PDB entry 8HM5 | X-ray diffraction, 2.43 A resolution | chains A and B

[Chain A (and B)]
Molecule: Epoxide hydrolase
Organism: Caballeronia sordidicola
Notes: chain B of this document is another copy of the same molecule, construct and numbering; everything in this record applies to it too
Reference sequence: A0A242M8J4 (A0A242M8J4_9BURK); residues 1-324 here correspond to UniProt positions 6-329 (UniProt number = residue number + 5)
Sequence (324 residues; each row starts with the number of its first residue):
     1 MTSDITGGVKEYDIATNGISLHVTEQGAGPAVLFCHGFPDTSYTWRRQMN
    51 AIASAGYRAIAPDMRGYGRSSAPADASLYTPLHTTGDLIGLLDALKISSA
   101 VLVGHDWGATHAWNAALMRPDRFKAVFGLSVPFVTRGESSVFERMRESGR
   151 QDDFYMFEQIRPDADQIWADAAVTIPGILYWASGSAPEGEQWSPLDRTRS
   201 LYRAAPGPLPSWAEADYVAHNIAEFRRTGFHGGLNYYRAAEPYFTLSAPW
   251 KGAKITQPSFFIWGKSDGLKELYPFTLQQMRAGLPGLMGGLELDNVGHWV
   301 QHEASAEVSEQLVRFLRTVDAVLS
Not modelled in the structure: 1-6, 323-324 (chain B: 1-6)

[How chain A and chain B interact]
Contacting residue pairs (34; chain A residue first):
  Asn-17(A) with Ala-248(B)
  Leu-82(A) with Leu-82(B), hydrophobic; Leu-246(B); Pro-249(B)
  His-83(A) with Thr-245(B); Leu-246(B)
  Thr-85(A) with Pro-249(B)
  Gly-86(A) with Ala-248(B); Pro-249(B)
  Ile-89(A) with Pro-249(B)
  Asp-93(A) with Lys-251(B), salt bridge
  Met-118(A) with Trp-250(B), hydrogen bond (backbone-side chain)
  Arg-119(A) with Pro-249(B), hydrogen bond (side chain-backbone); Trp-250(B); Lys-251(B); Gly-252(B); Ala-253(B)
  Thr-245(A) with His-83(B)
  Leu-246(A) with Leu-82(B); His-83(B)
  Ala-248(A) with Asn-17(B); Gly-86(B)
  Pro-249(A) with Leu-82(B); Gly-86(B); Ile-89(B); Arg-119(B), hydrogen bond (backbone-side chain)
  Trp-250(A) with Leu-82(B), hydrophobic; Met-118(B), hydrogen bond (side chain-backbone); Arg-119(B); Trp-250(B), hydrophobic
  Lys-251(A) with Asp-93(B), salt bridge; Arg-119(B)
  Gly-252(A) with Arg-119(B)
  Ala-253(A) with Arg-119(B)
Also at the interface, not in a pair above, chain B (17 interface residues in all): Thr-85

[In short]
Chain A and chain B each contribute 17 residues to their interface; the contacts include 4 hydrogen bonds and
2 salt bridges. Polar pairs include Asp-93(A)/Lys-251(B), Met-118(A)/Trp-250(B) and Arg-119(A)/Pro-249(B).
Both chains are Epoxide hydrolase (Caballeronia sordidicola). Entry 8HM5 (Epoxide hydrolase from Caballeronia
sordidicola PAMC 26510) was determined by X-ray diffraction together with 8HGU from the same study.
